PDB entry 4IOI | X-ray diffraction, 1.95 A resolution | chains A and B of the 5 polymer chains in the assembly

== Chain A ==
Molecule: Trastuzumab light chain
Source organism: Homo sapiens
Sequence (214 residues; row label = number of the first residue in the row):
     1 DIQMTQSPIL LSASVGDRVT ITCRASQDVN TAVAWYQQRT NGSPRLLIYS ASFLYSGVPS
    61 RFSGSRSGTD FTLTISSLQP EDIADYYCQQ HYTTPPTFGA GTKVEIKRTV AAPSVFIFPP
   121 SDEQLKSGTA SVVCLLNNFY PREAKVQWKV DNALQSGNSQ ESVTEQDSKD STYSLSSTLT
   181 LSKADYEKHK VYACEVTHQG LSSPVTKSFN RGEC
Disulfides: Cys23-Cys88, Cys134-Cys194

== Chain B ==
Molecule: Trastuzumab heavy chain
Source organism: Homo sapiens
Sequence (223 residues; each row starts with the number of its first residue):
     1 EVQLVESGGG LVQPGGSLRL SCAASGFNIK DTYIHWVRQS PGKGLEWVAR IYPTNGYTRY
    61 ADSVKGRFTI SADTSKNTAY LQMNSLRAED TAIYYCSRWG GDGFYAMDYW GQGTLVTVSS
   121 ASTKGPSVFP LAPSSKSTSG GTAALGCLVK DYFPEPVTVS WNSGALTSGV HTFPAVLQSS
   181 GLYSLSSVVT VPSSSLGTQT YICNVNHKPS NTKVDKKVEP KSC
Disordered / not traced: 221-223
Disulfides: Cys22-Cys96, Cys147-Cys203
From the paper describing this entry:
  - conformationally variable residues (loop rearrangement): Gln39 to Gly44

== Interface between chain A and chain B ==
Residue-residue contacts (68; chain A residue first):
  Ala34(A) - Ala106(B)  hydrophobic
  Tyr36(A) - Met107(B)  hydrogen bond (side chain-backbone)
  Tyr36(A) - Trp110(B)
  Gln38(A) - Gln39(B)  hydrogen bond
  Gln38(A) - Tyr95(B)  hydrogen bond
  Ser43(A) - Tyr95(B)
  Ser43(A) - Gly111(B)  hydrogen bond (side chain-backbone)
  Ser43(A) - Gln112(B)  hydrogen bond (side chain-backbone)
  Pro44(A) - Tyr95(B)
  Pro44(A) - Trp110(B)
  Leu46(A) - Ala106(B)  hydrophobic
  Leu46(A) - Met107(B)
  Leu46(A) - Asp108(B)
  Tyr49(A) - Phe104(B)
  Tyr49(A) - Ala106(B)  hydrophobic
  Tyr55(A) - Asp108(B)  hydrogen bond
  Tyr55(A) - Tyr109(B)
  Tyr87(A) - Gln39(B)
  Tyr87(A) - Leu45(B)  hydrophobic
  His91(A) - Trp99(B)
  His91(A) - Tyr105(B)
  Thr94(A) - Trp47(B)
  Thr94(A) - Arg50(B)  hydrogen bond
  Thr94(A) - Arg59(B)
  Pro95(A) - Trp47(B)  hydrophobic
  Pro96(A) - Trp47(B)
  Phe98(A) - Val37(B)  hydrophobic
  Phe98(A) - Leu45(B)  hydrophobic
  Phe98(A) - Trp110(B)  hydrophobic
  Phe116(A) - Lys136(B)
  Phe116(A) - Ser137(B)
  Phe116(A) - Thr138(B)
  Phe116(A) - Ser139(B)
  Phe116(A) - Ala144(B)  hydrophobic
  Ile117(A) - Lys136(B)  hydrogen bond (backbone-backbone)
  Phe118(A) - Leu131(B)  hydrophobic
  Phe118(A) - Ala132(B)
  Phe118(A) - Ser137(B)
  Phe118(A) - Ala144(B)
  Ser121(A) - Phe129(B)
  Ser121(A) - Pro130(B)
  Glu123(A) - Pro130(B)
  Glu123(A) - Lys216(B)  salt bridge
  Gln124(A) - Phe129(B)
  Gln124(A) - Lys150(B)
  Ser131(A) - Leu148(B)
  Ser131(A) - Lys150(B)
  Val133(A) - Leu131(B)  hydrophobic
  Leu135(A) - Phe173(B)  hydrophobic
  Asn137(A) - His171(B)
  Asn137(A) - Thr190(B)  hydrogen bond
  Asn138(A) - His171(B)  hydrogen bond
  Gln160(A) - Val176(B)
  Gln160(A) - Leu177(B)  hydrogen bond (side chain-backbone)
  Gln160(A) - Gln178(B)
  Glu161(A) - Val176(B)
  Ser162(A) - Phe173(B)
  Ser162(A) - Pro174(B)  hydrogen bond (side chain-backbone)
  Ser162(A) - Val176(B)
  Val163(A) - Pro174(B)
  Thr164(A) - Phe173(B)
  Ser174(A) - His171(B)  hydrogen bond
  Ser174(A) - Phe173(B)
  Leu175(A) - Phe173(B)  hydrophobic
  Ser176(A) - Phe173(B)
  Lys207(A) - Lys136(B)
  Ser208(A) - Lys136(B)  hydrogen bond (backbone-side chain)
  Glu213(A) - Lys136(B)  salt bridge
Other interface residues (no listed pair), chain A (41 interface residues in all): Gly42, Gln89, Thr129, Asp167, Phe209
Other interface residues (no listed pair), chain B (40 interface residues in all): Gly113, Leu145, Ser186, Val188

== Summary ==
41 residues of chain A and 40 residues of chain B are in contact, with 14 hydrogen bonds and 2 salt bridges.
Polar pairs include Glu123(A)-Lys216(B), Glu213(A)-Lys136(B) and Tyr36(A)-Met107(B). The paper reports
conformational variability at Gln39(B).
Chain A is Trastuzumab light chain and chain B is Trastuzumab heavy chain, both from Homo sapiens; the
structure, Meditope-enabled trastuzumab in complex with CQFDLSTRRLKC, was determined by X-ray diffraction,
deposited together with 4GW1, 4GW5 and 4HKZ.
